5XCA - chain A; structure by X-ray diffraction, 1.35 A resolution.

Chain A:
Name: Endo-beta-1,4-glucanase
Source organism: Ampullaria crossean
Notes: EC 3.2.1.4
UniProt: A7KMF0 (A7KMF0_9CAEN); residues 1-179 here correspond to UniProt positions 17-195 (UniProt number = residue number + 16)
Chain sequence (190 residues; numbered -4 to 185; the number before each row is that of its first residue; numbers below 1 keep their minus sign (Ser-4 is residue -4)):
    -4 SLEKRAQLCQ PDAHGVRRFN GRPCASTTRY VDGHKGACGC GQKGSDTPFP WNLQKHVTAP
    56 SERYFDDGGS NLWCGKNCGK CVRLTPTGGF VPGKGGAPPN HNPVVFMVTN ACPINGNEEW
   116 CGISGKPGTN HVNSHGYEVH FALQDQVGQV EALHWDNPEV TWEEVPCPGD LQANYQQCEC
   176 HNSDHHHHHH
Disordered / not traced: -4 to 0, 179-185
Differences from the reference sequence: expression tag (-4 to 0, 180-185); engineered mutation Ala137 (Asp153 in A7KMF0)
Disulfide bonds: Cys4-Cys19, Cys33-Cys73, Cys35-Cys173, Cys69-Cys175, Cys76-Cys162, Cys107-Cys116

Summary:
Chain A is Endo-beta-1,4-glucanase (Ampullaria crossean); the structure, Crystal structure of GH45
endoglucanase EG27II D137A mutant in complex with cellobiose, was determined by X-ray diffraction together
with 5XBU, 5XBX, 5XC4, 5XC8 and 5XC9 from the same study.
